Entry 5BPC (X-ray diffraction, 2.00 A resolution); this record covers chains A and P of the 4 polymer chains in the assembly.

== Chain A ==
Protein: DNA polymerase beta
From: Homo sapiens
Notes: EC 2.7.7.7, 4.2.99.-
UniProtKB: P06746 (DPOLB_HUMAN); numbering as in UniProt (aligned over 1-335)
Chain sequence (335 residues; each row starts with the number of its first residue):
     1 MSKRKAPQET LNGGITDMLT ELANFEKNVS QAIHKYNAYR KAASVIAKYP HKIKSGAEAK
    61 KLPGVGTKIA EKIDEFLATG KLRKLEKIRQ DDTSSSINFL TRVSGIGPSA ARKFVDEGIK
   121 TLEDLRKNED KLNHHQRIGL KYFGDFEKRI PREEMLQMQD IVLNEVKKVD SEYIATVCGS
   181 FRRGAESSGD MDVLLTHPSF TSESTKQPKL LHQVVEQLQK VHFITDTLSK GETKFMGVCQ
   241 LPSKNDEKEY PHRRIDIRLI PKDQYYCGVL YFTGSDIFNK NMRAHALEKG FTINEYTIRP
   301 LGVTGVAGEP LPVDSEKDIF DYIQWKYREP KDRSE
Not modelled in the structure: 1-9, 205-208, 244-246, 301-306
Bound ions: Na+: Thr101, Val103, Ile106 (shared with DG9(P) of chain P); Mn2+ site 1: Asp190, Asp192, Asp256 (together with F2A); Mn2+ site 2: Asp190, Asp192 (together with F2A); Mn2+ site 3: Glu295 (shared with 1 residue of chain T)
Small-molecule neighbours: F2A (2'-deoxy-5'-O-[(S)-hydroxy{[(S)-hydroxy(phosphonooxy)phosphoryl]methyl}phosphoryl]adenosine): Arg149, Gly179, Ser180, Arg183, Ser188, Gly189, Asp190, Asp192, Asp256, Tyr271, Phe272, Thr273, Gly274, Ser275, Asp276, Asn279, Lys280
Curated features (UniProtKB/Swiss-Prot):
  - region: Arg183 to Asp192 (DNA-binding)
  - active site: Lys72 (Nucleophile)
  - binding site (K(+)): Lys60, Leu62, Val65, Thr101, Val103, Ile106
  - binding site (Na(+)): Lys60, Leu62, Val65, Thr101, Val103, Ile106
  - binding site (dATP): Arg149, Ser180, Arg183, Gly189, Asp190
  - binding site (dCTP): Arg149, Ser180, Arg183, Gly189, Asp190
  - binding site (dGTP): Arg149, Ser180, Arg183, Gly189, Asp190, Asp192
  - binding site (dTTP): Arg149, Ser180, Arg183, Gly189, Asp190
  - binding site (Mg(2+)): Asp190, Asp192, Asp256
  - modified residue: Lys72 (N6-acetyllysine), Arg83 (Omega-N-methylarginine), Arg152 (Omega-N-methylarginine)
  - cross-link (Glycyl lysine isopeptide (Lys-Gly)): Lys41 (interchain with G-Cter in ubiquitin), Lys61 (interchain with G-Cter in ubiquitin), Lys81 (interchain with G-Cter in ubiquitin)
Reported in the primary citation:
  - binding site for the 16-nt DNA strand: Lys280
  - binding site for F2A: Lys280
  - conformationally variable residues: Lys280

== Chain P ==
Molecule: 10-nt DNA strand
Sequence (10 nucleotides; numbered 1 to 10; the number before each row is that of its first residue):
     1 GCTGATGCGC
Bound ions: Na+: DG9 (shared with Thr101(A), Val103(A), Ile106(A) of chain A)

== Interface between chain A and chain P ==
Residue-residue contacts - 14 pairs, chain A then chain P:
  Val103(A) with DG9(P), phosphate contact
  Ser104(A) with DG9(P), phosphate contact
  Gly105(A) with DC8(P), sugar contact; DG9(P), hydrogen bond to the phosphate
  Ile106(A) with DG9(P), phosphate contact
  Gly107(A) with DC8(P), hydrogen bond to the phosphate; DG9(P), phosphate contact
  Pro108(A) with DC8(P), phosphate contact
  Ser109(A) with DG7(P), phosphate contact; DC8(P), hydrogen bond to the phosphate
  Ala110(A) with DC8(P), hydrogen bond to the phosphate
  Lys234(A) with DG9(P), base contact
  Arg254(A) with DG9(P), phosphate contact; DC10(P), salt bridge to the phosphate
Interface residues without a listed pair, chain A (15 interface residues in all): His135, Asp190, Met236, Asp256, Arg258

== Summary ==
Chain A and chain P form an interface of 15 and 4 residues respectively; the contacts include 4 hydrogen bonds
and 1 salt bridge. Polar contacts include Gly105(A)-DG9(P), Gly107(A)-DC8(P) and Ser109(A)-DC8(P). Bound to
chain A: compound F2A. The paper reports a binding site for the 16-nt DNA strand at Lys280(A); a binding site
for F2A at Lys280(A).
Chain A is DNA polymerase beta (Homo sapiens) and chain P is a 10-nt DNA strand; the structure, DNA polymerase
beta ternary complex with a templating 5ClC and incoming dATP analog, was determined by X-ray diffraction,
deposited together with 5BOL and 5BOM.
